PDB entry 7KTH | X-ray diffraction, 1.48 A resolution | chains A and T of the 4 polymer chains in the assembly

== Chain A ==
Protein: DNA-directed DNA/RNA polymerase mu
Source organism: Homo sapiens
Notes: EC 2.7.7.7
Reference sequence: Q9NP87 (DPOLM_HUMAN); numbering as in UniProt; present here: 132-397, 410-494
Chain sequence (356 residues; numbered 127 to 494; 12 numbers in that range are skipped by the numbering (no residue carries them; nothing is unmodelled there); the number before each row is that of its first residue):
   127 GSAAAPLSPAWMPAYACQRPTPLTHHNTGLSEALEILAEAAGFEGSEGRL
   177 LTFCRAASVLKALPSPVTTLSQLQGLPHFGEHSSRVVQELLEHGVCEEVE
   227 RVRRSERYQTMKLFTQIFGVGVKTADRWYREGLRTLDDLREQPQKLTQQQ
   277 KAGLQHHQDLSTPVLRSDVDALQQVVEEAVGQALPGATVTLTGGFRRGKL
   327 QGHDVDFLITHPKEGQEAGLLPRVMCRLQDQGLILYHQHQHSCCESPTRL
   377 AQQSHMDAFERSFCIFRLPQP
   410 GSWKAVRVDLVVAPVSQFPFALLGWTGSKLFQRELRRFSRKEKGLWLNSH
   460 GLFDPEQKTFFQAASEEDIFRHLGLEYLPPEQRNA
Not modelled in the structure: 127-136, 365-384
Construct notes: expression tag (127-131); conflict Gly-410 (Pro in Q9NP87)
UniProt features mapped onto this chain:
  - region: Arg-323 to Asp-332 (Involved in ssDNA binding)
  - binding site (Mg(2+)): Asp-330, Asp-332, Asp-418
  - site: Gly-433 (Responsible for the low discrimination between dNTP and rNTP)
Covalent attachments: 2,3-dihydroxy-1,4-dithiobutane (DTT) linked to Cys-180
Ion coordination: Na+ site 1: Thr-241, Ile-243, Val-246 (shared with 1 residue of chain P); Mg2+: Asp-330, Asp-332 (together with glycolic acid) (shared with 1 residue of chain P); Na+ site 2: Asp-332, Asp-418 (shared with 2 residues of chain P)
Ligand contacts: glycolic acid (GOA): Gly-319, Gly-320, Arg-323, Asp-330, Asp-332
From the paper describing this entry:
  - mutagenesis - R445A: increased catalytic activity on dGTP misinsertion
  - mutagenesis - K438D: decreased catalytic activity on Mg2+-dependent dGTP:At
  - mutagenesis - K438D (23-fold): decreased catalytic activity on :Ct insertion
  - mutagenesis - K438D: unchanged catalytic activity on in the presence of Mn2+
  - mutagenesis - Q441A: unchanged catalytic activity on 8-oxodGTP

== Chain T ==
Molecule: 9-nt DNA strand
Sequence (9 nucleotides; numbered 1 to 9; the number before each row is that of its first residue):
     1 CGGCCTACG

== How chain A and chain T interact ==
Contacting residue pairs (23):
  Gly-174(A) with DC4(T), base contact
  Leu-177(A) with DC4(T), phosphate contact; DC5(T), phosphate contact
  Gln-364(A) with DG9(T), phosphate contact
  Phe-385(A) with DG9(T), phosphate contact
  Glu-386(A) with DC8(T), sugar contact; DG9(T), hydrogen bond to the phosphate
  Arg-387(A) with DA7(T), hydrogen bond to the base; DC8(T), hydrogen bond to the sugar; DG9(T), hydrogen bond to the phosphate
  Phe-389(A) with DG9(T), sugar contact
  Arg-442(A) with DC5(T), salt bridge to the phosphate
  Arg-445(A) with DC5(T), hydrogen bond to the base; DT6(T), hydrogen bond to the base
  Arg-446(A) with DC5(T), sugar contact
  Arg-449(A) with DT6(T), salt bridge to the phosphate
  Lys-450(A) with DG3(T), hydrogen bond to the phosphate; DC4(T), salt bridge to the phosphate
  Leu-456(A) with DT6(T), sugar contact
  Asn-457(A) with DT6(T), phosphate contact; DA7(T), hydrogen bond to the phosphate
  His-459(A) with DA7(T), phosphate contact; DC8(T), phosphate contact
Other interface residues (no listed pair), chain A (17 interface residues in all): Arg-181, Lys-438

== In short ==
The interface between chain A and chain T involves 17 residues on one side and 7 on the other, with 8 hydrogen
bonds and 3 salt bridges. Polar pairs include Arg-387(A)/DA7(T), Arg-445(A)/DC5(T) and Arg-445(A)/DT6(T). From
the paper: R445A of chain A increases catalytic activity on dGTP misinsertion; K438D of chain A reduces
catalytic activity on Mg2+-dependent dGTP:At.
Here chain A is DNA-directed DNA/RNA polymerase mu (Homo sapiens) and chain T is a 9-nt DNA strand. Entry 7KTH
(DNA Polymerase Mu, 8-oxodGTP:Ct Product State Ternary Complex, 10 mM Mg2+ (2160min)) was determined by X-ray
diffraction, deposited together with 7KSS, 7KST, 7KSU, 7KSV, 7KSW, 7KSX and 25 further entries.
